3NGZ - chains A and B of the 4 polymer chains in the assembly; structure by X-ray diffraction, 2.10 A resolution.

Chain A (and B):
Protein: Ribonuclease T
From: Escherichia coli
Notes: EC 3.1.13.-; chain B of this document is another copy of the same molecule, construct and numbering; everything in this record applies to it too
UniProtKB: P30014 (RNT_ECOLI); residue numbers follow UniProt; this construct covers 1-215
Sequence (235 residues; numbered -19 to 215; the number before each row is that of its first residue; numbers below 1 keep their minus sign (Met-19 is residue -19)):
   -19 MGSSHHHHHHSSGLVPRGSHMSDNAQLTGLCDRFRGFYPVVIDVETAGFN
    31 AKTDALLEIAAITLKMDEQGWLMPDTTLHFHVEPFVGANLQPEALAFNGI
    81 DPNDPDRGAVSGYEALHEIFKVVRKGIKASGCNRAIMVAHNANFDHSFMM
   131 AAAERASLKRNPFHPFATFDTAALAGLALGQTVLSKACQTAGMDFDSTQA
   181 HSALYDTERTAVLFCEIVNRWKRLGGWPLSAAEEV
Disordered / not traced: -19 to 7, 215 (chain B: -19 to 7, 214-215)
Differences from the reference sequence: expression tag (-19 to 0); engineered mutation Gly92 (Glu in P30014)
Bound ions: Mg2+ near Asp23 (its only coordinating residue here)
Residues lining bound ligands: Co2+ (CO): Leu36, Val62, Phe65, Gly92, Ala132, Arg135
Curated features (UniProtKB/Swiss-Prot):
  - active site: His181 (Proton donor/acceptor)
  - binding site (Mg(2+)): Asp23, Glu25, His181, Asp186
  - site (Important for substrate binding and specificity): Phe29, Glu73, Phe77, Phe124, Phe146
  - mutagenesis: Arg13 (R13A: Strongly reduces affinity for RNA. Nearly abolishes enzyme activity), Arg15 (R15A: Strongly reduces affinity for RNA), Asp23 (D23A: Nearly abolishes enzyme activity), Glu25 (E25A: Nearly abolishes enzyme activity), Phe29 (F29A: Abolishes enzyme activity; when associated with A-73 and A-77), Glu73 (E73A: Reduces enzyme activity. Abolishes enzyme activity; when associated with A-29 and A-77), Phe77 (F77A: Abolishes enzyme activity; when associated with A-29 and A-73), Lys108 (K108A: Strongly reduces affinity for RNA), Arg114 (R114A: Strongly reduces affinity for RNA), Phe124 (F124A: Abolishes enzyme activity; when associated with A-146), Lys139 (K139A: Reduces affinity for RNA), Phe146 (F146A: Abolishes enzyme activity; when associated with A-124), 3 further mutagenesis entries in UniProt
From the paper describing this entry:
  - binding site for the 2-nt DNA strand: Phe29, Glu73
  - conformationally variable residues (side-chain flip): Phe29, Glu73, His181
  - specificity-determining residues: Phe29, Glu73, Phe77, Phe124, Phe146
  - mutagenesis - E73A: decreased catalytic activity
  - mutagenesis - E73A: unchanged binding to ssDNA
  - mutagenesis - E73A: unchanged growth
  - mutagenesis - F29A/E73A/F77A, F124A/F146A: abolished catalytic activity
  - mutagenesis - D23A/H181A/D186A, E25A/H181A/D186A, F29A/E73A/F77A, F124A/F146A: decreased growth

Chain A / chain B interface:
Contacting residue pairs (53):
  Arg13(A) - Gly156(B)  hydrogen bond (side chain-backbone)
  Arg13(A) - Leu157(B)  hydrogen bond (side chain-backbone)
  Arg13(A) - Gly160(B)
  Phe14(A) - Gly156(B)
  Arg15(A) - Gly160(B)
  Arg15(A) - Thr162(B)  hydrogen bond
  Arg15(A) - Val163(B)
  Phe17(A) - Thr162(B)
  Asn123(A) - Asn123(B)  hydrogen bond
  Thr148(A) - Asp150(B)
  Thr148(A) - Ala153(B)
  Phe149(A) - Ala153(B)  hydrophobic
  Phe149(A) - Thr162(B)
  Asp150(A) - Thr148(B)
  Asp150(A) - Ala153(B)
  Ala153(A) - Thr148(B)
  Ala153(A) - Phe149(B)  hydrophobic
  Ala153(A) - Asp150(B)
  Ala153(A) - Leu154(B)
  Leu154(A) - Ala153(B)
  Leu154(A) - Leu154(B)  hydrophobic
  Gly156(A) - Arg13(B)  hydrogen bond (backbone-side chain)
  Gly156(A) - Phe14(B)
  Leu157(A) - Arg13(B)  hydrogen bond (backbone-side chain)
  Leu157(A) - Leu154(B)  hydrophobic
  Leu157(A) - Ile197(B)  hydrophobic
  Leu157(A) - Val198(B)  hydrophobic
  Leu157(A) - Trp201(B)
  Ala158(A) - Trp201(B)  hydrophobic
  Ala158(A) - Leu209(B)
  Leu159(A) - Trp207(B)
  Gly160(A) - Arg13(B)
  Gly160(A) - Arg15(B)
  Gly160(A) - Trp207(B)
  Thr162(A) - Arg15(B)  hydrogen bond
  Thr162(A) - Phe17(B)
  Thr162(A) - Phe149(B)
  Val163(A) - Arg15(B)
  Thr170(A) - Leu209(B)
  Ile197(A) - Leu157(B)  hydrophobic
  Val198(A) - Leu157(B)  hydrophobic
  Arg200(A) - Gly206(B)  hydrogen bond (side chain-backbone)
  Arg200(A) - Leu209(B)
  Trp201(A) - Leu157(B)  hydrogen bond (side chain-backbone)
  Trp201(A) - Ala158(B)  hydrogen bond (side chain-backbone)
  Trp201(A) - Trp201(B)  hydrophobic
  Trp201(A) - Leu204(B)  hydrophobic
  Leu204(A) - Gly206(B)
  Gly205(A) - Leu204(B)
  Gly206(A) - Leu204(B)
  Trp207(A) - Leu159(B)
  Trp207(A) - Gly160(B)
  Leu209(A) - Thr170(B)
Also at the interface, not in a pair above, chain A (33 interface residues in all): Asn121, Phe146, Ala147, Ala152, Gln161, Ala212
Also at the interface, not in a pair above, chain B (33 interface residues in all): Asn121, Phe146, Ala147, Ala152, Gln161, Arg200, Gly205, Ala212

Summary:
The chain A/chain B interface involves 33 residues from each chain; the contacts include 10 hydrogen bonds.
Polar contacts include Arg13(A)-Gly156(B), Arg13(A)-Leu157(B) and Arg15(A)-Thr162(B). From the paper: a
binding site for the 2-nt DNA strand at Phe29(A) and Glu73(A); D23A/H181A/D186A, E25A/H181A/D186A and
F29A/E73A/F77A of chain A, among others, reduce growth; 5 substitutions were tested in all.
Both chains are Ribonuclease T (Escherichia coli). Entry 3NGZ (Crystal structure of RNase T in complex with a
non-preferred ssDNA (GC) with one Mg in ...) was determined by X-ray diffraction (same publication as 3NGY,
3NH0, 3NH1 and 3NH2).
